7KED - chains A and R of the 13 polymer chains in the assembly; structure by X-ray diffraction, 3.60 A resolution.

[Chain A]
Name: DNA-directed RNA polymerase II subunit RPB1
Source organism: Saccharomyces cerevisiae (strain ATCC 204508 / S288c)
Notes: EC 2.7.7.6
UniProt: P04050 (RPB1_YEAST); residues 1-1733 here = UniProt positions 1-1733
Chain sequence (1733 residues; each row starts with the number of its first residue):
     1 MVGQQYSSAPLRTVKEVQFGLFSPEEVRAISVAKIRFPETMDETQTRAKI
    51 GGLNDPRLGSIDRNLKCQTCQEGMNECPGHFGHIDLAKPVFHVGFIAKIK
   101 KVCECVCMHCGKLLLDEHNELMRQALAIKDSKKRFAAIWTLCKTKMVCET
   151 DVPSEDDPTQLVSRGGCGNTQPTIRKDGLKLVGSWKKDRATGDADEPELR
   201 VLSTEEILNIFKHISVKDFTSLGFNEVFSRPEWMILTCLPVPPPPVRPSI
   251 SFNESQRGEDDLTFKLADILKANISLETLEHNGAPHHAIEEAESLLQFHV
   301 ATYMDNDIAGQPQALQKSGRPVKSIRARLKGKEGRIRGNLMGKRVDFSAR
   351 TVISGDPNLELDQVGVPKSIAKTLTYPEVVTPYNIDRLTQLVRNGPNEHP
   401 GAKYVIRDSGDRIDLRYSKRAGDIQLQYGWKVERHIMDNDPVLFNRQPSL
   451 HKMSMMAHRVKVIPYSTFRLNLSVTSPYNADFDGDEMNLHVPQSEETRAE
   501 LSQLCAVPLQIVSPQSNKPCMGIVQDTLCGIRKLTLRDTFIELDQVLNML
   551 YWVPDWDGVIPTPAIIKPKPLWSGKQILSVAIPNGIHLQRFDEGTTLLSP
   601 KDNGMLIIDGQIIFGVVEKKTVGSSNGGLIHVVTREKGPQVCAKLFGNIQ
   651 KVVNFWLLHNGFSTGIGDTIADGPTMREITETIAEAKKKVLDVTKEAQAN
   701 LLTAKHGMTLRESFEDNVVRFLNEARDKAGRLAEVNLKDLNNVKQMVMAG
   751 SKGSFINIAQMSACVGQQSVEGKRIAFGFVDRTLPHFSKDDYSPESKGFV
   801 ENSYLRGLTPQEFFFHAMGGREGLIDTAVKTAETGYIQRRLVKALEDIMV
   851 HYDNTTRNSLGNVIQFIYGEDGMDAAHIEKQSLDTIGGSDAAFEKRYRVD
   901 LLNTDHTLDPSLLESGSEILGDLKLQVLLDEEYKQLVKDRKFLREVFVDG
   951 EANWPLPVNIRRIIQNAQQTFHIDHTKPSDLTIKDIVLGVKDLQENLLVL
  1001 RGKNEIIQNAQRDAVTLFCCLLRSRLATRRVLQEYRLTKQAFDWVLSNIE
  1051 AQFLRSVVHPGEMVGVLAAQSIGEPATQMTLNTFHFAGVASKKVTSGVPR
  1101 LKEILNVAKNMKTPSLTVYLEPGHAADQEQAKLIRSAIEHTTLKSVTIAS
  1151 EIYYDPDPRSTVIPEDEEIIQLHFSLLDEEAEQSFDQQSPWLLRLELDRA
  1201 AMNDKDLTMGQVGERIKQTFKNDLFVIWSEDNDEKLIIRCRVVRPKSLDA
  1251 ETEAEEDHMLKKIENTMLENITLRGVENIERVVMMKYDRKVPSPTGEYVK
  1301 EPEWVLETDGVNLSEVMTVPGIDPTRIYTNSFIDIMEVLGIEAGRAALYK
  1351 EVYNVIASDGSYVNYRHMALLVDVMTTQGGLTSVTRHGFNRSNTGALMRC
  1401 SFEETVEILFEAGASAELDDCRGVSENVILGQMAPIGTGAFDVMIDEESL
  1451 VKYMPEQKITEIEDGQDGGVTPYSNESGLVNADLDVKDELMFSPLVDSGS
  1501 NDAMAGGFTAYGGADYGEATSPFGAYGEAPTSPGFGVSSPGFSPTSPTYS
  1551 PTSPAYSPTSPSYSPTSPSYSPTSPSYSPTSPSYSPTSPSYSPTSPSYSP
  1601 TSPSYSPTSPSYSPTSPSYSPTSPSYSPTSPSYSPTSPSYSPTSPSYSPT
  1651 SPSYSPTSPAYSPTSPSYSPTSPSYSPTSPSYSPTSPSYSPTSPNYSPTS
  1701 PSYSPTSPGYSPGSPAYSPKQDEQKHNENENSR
Disordered / not traced: 1-2, 154-160, 187-198, 250-256, 1082-1091, 1177-1187, 1244-1256, 1447-1733
Metal / ion sites: Zn2+ site 1: Cys-67, Cys-70, Cys-77, His-80; Zn2+ site 2: Cys-107, Cys-110, Gly-168; Mg2+: Asp-481, Asp-483, Asp-485 (shared with A10(R) of chain R)

[Chain R]
Molecule: 10-nt RNA strand
Sequence (10 nucleotides; row label = number of the first residue in the row):
     1 AUCGAGAGGA
Metal / ion sites: Mg2+: A10 (shared with Asp-481(A), Asp-483(A), Asp-485(A) of chain A)

[How chain A and chain R interact]
Pairs across the interface (4):
  Lys-323(A) / G4(R)  phosphate contact
  Asp-483(A) / A10(R)  phosphate contact
  Gly-484(A) / A10(R)  sugar contact
  Asp-485(A) / A10(R)  phosphate contact
Other interface residues (no listed pair), chain A (7 interface residues in all): Arg-350, Gln-447, Asp-481
Other interface residues (no listed pair), chain R (4 interface residues in all): C3, G9

[Summary]
The interface between chain A and chain R involves 7 residues on one side and 4 on the other. Cys-67(A),
Cys-70(A), Cys-77(A) and His-80(A) form the Zn2+ site 1. The Zn2+ site 2 is built by Cys-107(A), Cys-110(A)
and Gly-168(A).
Here chain A is DNA-directed RNA polymerase II subunit RPB1 (Saccharomyces cerevisiae (strain ATCC 204508 /
S288c)) and chain R is a 10-nt RNA strand. Entry 7KED (RNA polymerase II elongation complex with unnatural
base dTPT3) was determined by X-ray diffraction together with 7KEE and 7KEF from the same study.
